Entry 1HAY (X-ray diffraction, 1.70 A resolution); this record covers chain B.

# Chain B
Molecule: Elastase 1
From: Sus scrofa
Notes: EC 3.4.21.11
Reference sequence: P00772 (EL1_PIG); the construct lacks a stretch of the UniProt sequence and is renumbered around it, so the offset changes along the chain: 16-36 = UniProt 27-47; 37-65 = UniProt 51-79; 66-99 = UniProt 81-114; 100-145 = UniProt 117-162; 5 more segments
Chain sequence (240 residues; numbered 16 to 245 plus 11 insertion-coded residues; 1 number in that range is skipped by the numbering (no residue carries it; nothing is unmodelled there); the number before each row is that of its first residue; a row labelled like 36A-36C holds insertion residues (36A, then the next letters in order)):
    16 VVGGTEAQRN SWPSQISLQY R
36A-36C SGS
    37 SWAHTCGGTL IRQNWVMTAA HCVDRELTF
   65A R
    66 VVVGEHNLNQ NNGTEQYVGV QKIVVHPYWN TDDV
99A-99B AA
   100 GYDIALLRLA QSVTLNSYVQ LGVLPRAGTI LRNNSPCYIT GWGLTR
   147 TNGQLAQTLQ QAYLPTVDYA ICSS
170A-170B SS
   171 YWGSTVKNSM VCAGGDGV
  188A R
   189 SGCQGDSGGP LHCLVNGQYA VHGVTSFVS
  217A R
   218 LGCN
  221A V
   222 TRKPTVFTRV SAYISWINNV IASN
Disulfides: Cys-42/Cys-58, Cys-136/Cys-201, Cys-168/Cys-182, Cys-191/Cys-220
Metal / ion sites: Ca2+: Glu-70, Asn-72, Gln-75, Asn-77, Glu-80

# Overview
The Ca2+ site is built by Glu-70, Asn-72, Gln-75, Asn-77 and Glu-80.
Chain B is Elastase 1 (Sus scrofa); the structure, Snapshots of serine protease catalysis: (B) acyl-enzyme
intermediate between porcine pancreatic elastase and human beta-casomorphin-7 jumped ..., was determined by
X-ray diffraction, deposited together with 1HAX, 1HAZ and 1HB0.
